PDB entry 3S2S | X-ray diffraction, 1.70 A resolution | chains A and D of the 4 polymer chains in the assembly

# Chain A (and D)
Protein: Putative pyrazinamidase/nicotinamidase
Organism: Streptococcus mutans
Notes: EC 3.5.1.19; chain D of this document is another copy of the same molecule, construct and numbering; everything in this record applies to it too
Reference sequence: Q8DSG2 (Q8DSG2_STRMU); residue numbers follow UniProt; this construct covers 1-183
Chain sequence (217 residues; each row starts with the number of its first residue; numbers below 1 keep their minus sign (Met-33 is residue -33)):
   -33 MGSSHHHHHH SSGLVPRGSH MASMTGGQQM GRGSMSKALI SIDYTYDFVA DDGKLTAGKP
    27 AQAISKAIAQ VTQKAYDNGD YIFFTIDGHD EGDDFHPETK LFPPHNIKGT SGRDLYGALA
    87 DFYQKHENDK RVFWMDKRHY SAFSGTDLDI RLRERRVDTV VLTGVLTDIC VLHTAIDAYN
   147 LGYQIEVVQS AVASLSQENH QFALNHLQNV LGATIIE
Disordered / not traced: -33 to 1 (chain D: -33 to 1, 183)
Differences from the reference sequence: expression tag (-33 to 0)
Metal / ion sites: Zn2+: Asp53, His55, Glu64, His71
Residues lining bound ligands: cacodylic acid (CAD): Asp9, Phe14, Tyr106, Val131, Leu132, Ile135, Cys136
Reported in the primary citation:
  - binding site for cacodylic acid: Cys136
  - catalytic residues: Asp9, Cys136 (proposed by the authors, not directly observed)

# Chain A / chain D interface
Residue-residue contacts - 36 pairs, chain A then chain D:
  His62(A) - Tyr145(D)
  Glu64(A) - Tyr145(D)
  Leu67(A) - Asn175(D)
  Leu67(A) - Val176(D)
  Leu67(A) - Gly178(D)
  Phe68(A) - Asn175(D)
  His105(A) - Asn146(D)  hydrogen bond
  Tyr106(A) - Tyr145(D)  hydrophobic
  Tyr106(A) - Val176(D)  hydrogen bond (side chain-backbone)
  Ser110(A) - Asn146(D)
  Asp134(A) - His172(D)
  Ile135(A) - Val176(D)  hydrophobic
  His139(A) - Ile142(D)
  His139(A) - His172(D)  hydrogen bond
  His139(A) - Leu177(D)
  Ile142(A) - His139(D)
  Ile142(A) - Ile142(D)  hydrophobic
  Asp143(A) - Asp143(D)
  Asp143(A) - Asn146(D)
  Tyr145(A) - Pro63(D)
  Tyr145(A) - Tyr106(D)
  Asn146(A) - His105(D)  hydrogen bond
  Asn146(A) - Ser110(D)
  Asn146(A) - Asp143(D)
  Asn165(A) - Phe168(D)
  Phe168(A) - Asp134(D)
  Phe168(A) - Asn165(D)
  Phe168(A) - Phe168(D)  hydrophobic
  His172(A) - Asp134(D)
  His172(A) - His139(D)  hydrogen bond
  Asn175(A) - Phe68(D)
  Val176(A) - Leu67(D)
  Val176(A) - Tyr106(D)  hydrogen bond (backbone-side chain)
  Val176(A) - Ile135(D)  hydrophobic
  Leu177(A) - His139(D)
  Gly178(A) - Leu67(D)
Interface residues without a listed pair, chain A (24 interface residues in all): Pro63, Ser107, Gln174
Interface residues without a listed pair, chain D (24 interface residues in all): Glu64, Ser107, Leu138, Gln174

# In short
Chain A and chain D each contribute 24 residues to their interface; the contacts include 6 hydrogen bonds.
Polar contacts include His105(A)-Asn146(D), Tyr106(A)-Val176(D) and His139(A)-His172(D). Chain A binds
cacodylic acid. The Zn2+ site is built by Asp53(A), His55(A), Glu64(A) and His71(A). The paper reports
catalytic residues Asp9(A) and Cys136(A); a binding site for cacodylic acid at Cys136(A).
Both chains are Putative pyrazinamidase/nicotinamidase (Streptococcus mutans). Entry 3S2S (The crystal
structure of pyrazinamidase/nicotinamidase from streptococcus mutans UA159) was determined by X-ray
diffraction together with 3S70 from the same study.
